Entry 6F5O (electron microscopy, 9.80 A resolution (very low resolution: no residue pairs are listed; an interface is given only as per-side residue counts)); this record covers chains B and C of the 5 polymer chains in the assembly.

# Chain B
Name: RNA-directed RNA polymerase catalytic subunit
From: Influenza B virus
Notes: EC 2.7.7.48
UniProtKB: Q5V8Y6 (Q5V8Y6_9INFB); residues 1-752 here = UniProt positions 1-752
Amino-acid sequence (752 residues; row label = number of the first residue in the row):
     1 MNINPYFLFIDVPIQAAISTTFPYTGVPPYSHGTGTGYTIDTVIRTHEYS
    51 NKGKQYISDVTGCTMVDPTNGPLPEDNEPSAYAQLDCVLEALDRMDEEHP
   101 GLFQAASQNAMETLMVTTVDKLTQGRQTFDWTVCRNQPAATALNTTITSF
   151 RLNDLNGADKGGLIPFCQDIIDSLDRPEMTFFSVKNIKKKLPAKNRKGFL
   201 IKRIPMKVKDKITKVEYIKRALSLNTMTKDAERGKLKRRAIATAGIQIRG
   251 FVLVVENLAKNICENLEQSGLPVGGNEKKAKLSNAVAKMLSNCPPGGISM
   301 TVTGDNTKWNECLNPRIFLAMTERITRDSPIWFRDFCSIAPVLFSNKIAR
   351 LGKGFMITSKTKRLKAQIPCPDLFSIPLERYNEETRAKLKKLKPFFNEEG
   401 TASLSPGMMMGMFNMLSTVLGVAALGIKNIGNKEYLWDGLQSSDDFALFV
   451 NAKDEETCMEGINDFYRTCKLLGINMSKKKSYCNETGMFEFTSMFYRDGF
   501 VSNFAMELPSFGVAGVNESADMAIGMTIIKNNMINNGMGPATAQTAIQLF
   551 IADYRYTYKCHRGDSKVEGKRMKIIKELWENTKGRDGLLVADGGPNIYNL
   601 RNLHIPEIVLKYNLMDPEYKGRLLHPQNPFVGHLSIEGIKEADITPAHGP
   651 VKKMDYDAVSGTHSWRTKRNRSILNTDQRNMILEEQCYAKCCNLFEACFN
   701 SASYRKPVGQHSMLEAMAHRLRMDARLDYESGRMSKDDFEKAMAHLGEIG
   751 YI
Disordered / not traced: 637-652, 750-752

# Chain C
Name: Polymerase basic protein 2
From: Influenza B virus
UniProtKB: Q5V8X3 (Q5V8X3_9INFB); residue numbers follow UniProt; this construct covers 1-770
Amino-acid sequence (770 residues; each row starts with the number of its first residue):
     1 MTLAKIELLKQLLRDNEAKTVLKQTTVDQYNIIRKFNTSRIEKNPSLRMK
    51 WAMCSNFPLALTKGDMANRIPLEYKGIQLKTNAEDIGTKGQMCSIAAVTW
   101 WNTYGPIGDTEGFERVYESFFLRKMRLDNATWGRITFGPVERVRKRVLLN
   151 PLTKEMPPDEASNVIMEILFPKEAGIPRESTWIHRELIKEKREKLKGTMI
   201 TPIVLAYMLERELVARRRFLPVAGATSAEFIEMLHCLQGENWRQIYHPGG
   251 NKLTESRSQSMIVACRKIIRRSIVASNPLELAVEIANKTVIDTEPLKSCL
   301 AAIDGGDVACDIIRAALGLKIRQRQRFGRLELKRISGRGFKNDEEILIGN
   351 GTIQKIGIWDGEEEFHVRCGECRGILKKSKMKLEKLLINSAKKEDMRDLI
   401 ILCMVFSQDTRMFQGVRGEINFLNRAGQLLSPMYQLQRYFLNRSNDLFDQ
   451 WGYEESPKASELHGINESMNASDYTLKGVVVTRNVIDDFSSTETEKVSIT
   501 KNLSLIKRTGEVIMGANDVSELESQAQLMITYDTPKMWEMGTTKELVQNT
   551 YQWVLKNLVTLKAQFLLGKEDMFQWDAFEAFESIIPQKMAGQYSGFARAV
   601 LKQMRDQEVMKTDQFIKLLPFCFSPPKLRSNGEPYQFLKLVLKGGGENFI
   651 EVRKGSPLFSYNPQTEVLTICGRMMSLKGKIEDEERNRSMGNAVLAGFLV
   701 SGKYDPDLGDFKTIEELEKLKPGEKANILLYQGKPVKVVKRKRYSALSND
   751 ISQGIKRQRMTVESMGWALS
Disordered / not traced: 486-495, 741-770

# Chain B / chain C interface
At this resolution (10 A) residue pairs are not listed: 150 residues of chain B and 123 of chain C lie at the interface.

# Summary
The interface between chain B and chain C involves 150 residues on one side and 123 on the other.
Chain B is RNA-directed RNA polymerase catalytic subunit and chain C is Polymerase basic protein 2, both from
Influenza B virus; the structure, A mechanism for the activation of the influenza virus transcriptase, was
determined by electron microscopy (same publication as 6F5P).
